6MV9 - chains A and B; structure by X-ray diffraction, 2.95 A resolution.

== Chain A (and B) ==
Molecule: Ribonucleoside-diphosphate reductase
Source organism: Bacillus subtilis
Notes: EC 1.17.4.1; chain B of this document is another copy of the same molecule, construct and numbering; everything in this record applies to it too
UniProt: A0A162Q3J9 (A0A162Q3J9_BACIU); numbering as in UniProt (aligned over 1-700)
Sequence (700 residues; each row starts with the number of its first residue):
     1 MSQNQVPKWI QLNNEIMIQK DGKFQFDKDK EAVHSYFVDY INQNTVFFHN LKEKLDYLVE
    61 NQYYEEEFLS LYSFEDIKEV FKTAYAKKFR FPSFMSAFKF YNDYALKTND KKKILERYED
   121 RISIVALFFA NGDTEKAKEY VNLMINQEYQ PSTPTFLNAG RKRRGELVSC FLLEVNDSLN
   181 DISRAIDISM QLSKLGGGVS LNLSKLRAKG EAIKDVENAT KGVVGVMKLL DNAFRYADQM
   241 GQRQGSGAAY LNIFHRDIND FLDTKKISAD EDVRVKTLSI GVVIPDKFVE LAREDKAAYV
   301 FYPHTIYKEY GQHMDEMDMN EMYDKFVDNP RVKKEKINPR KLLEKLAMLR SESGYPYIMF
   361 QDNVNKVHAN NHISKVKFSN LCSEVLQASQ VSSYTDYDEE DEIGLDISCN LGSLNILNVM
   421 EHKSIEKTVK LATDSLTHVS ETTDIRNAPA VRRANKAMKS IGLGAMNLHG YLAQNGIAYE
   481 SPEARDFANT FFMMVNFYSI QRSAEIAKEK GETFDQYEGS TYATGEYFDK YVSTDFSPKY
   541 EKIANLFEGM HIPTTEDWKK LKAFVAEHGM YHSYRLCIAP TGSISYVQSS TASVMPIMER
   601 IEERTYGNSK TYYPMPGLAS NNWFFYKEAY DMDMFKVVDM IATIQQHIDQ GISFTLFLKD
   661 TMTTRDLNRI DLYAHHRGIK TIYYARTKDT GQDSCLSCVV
Disordered / not traced: 1-7, 270-274, 604-609, 686-693 (chain B: 1-6, 238-245, 686-693)
Disulfide bonds: Cys170-Cys698, Cys382-Cys695
Small-molecule neighbours:
  - ADP (adenosine-5'-diphosphate): Val33, His34, Phe37, Asn42, Phe89, Arg90, Phe91, Arg117
  - dTTP (TTP), molecule 1: Asp177, Ser178, Leu179, Ile182, Leu206, Arg207, Ala212, Ile213, Lys214, Thr220, Lys221, His304
  - dTTP (TTP), molecule 2: Lys194, Tyr236, Ala237, Asp238, Met240
What the authors report for this chain:
  - catalytic residues: Cys382, Tyr683, Tyr684 (citing earlier work)
  - specificity-determining residues: Arg117 (proposed by the authors, not directly observed)
  - allosteric site: His34, Phe37, Asn42, Thr45, Phe47, Phe48, His49, Leu51, Lys87 to Pro92, Arg117, Glu119 (by similarity / conservation)

== Interface between chain A and chain B ==
Contacting residue pairs (51):
  Leu179(A) - Met190(B)
  Leu179(A) - Gln191(B)
  Leu179(A) - Lys194(B)
  Asn180(A) - Gln191(B)  hydrogen bond
  Asn180(A) - Asn447(B)
  Ile182(A) - Tyr236(B)
  Ser183(A) - Asp187(B)  hydrogen bond
  Ser183(A) - Met190(B)
  Arg184(A) - Arg184(B)
  Arg184(A) - Tyr397(B)
  Asp187(A) - Ser183(B)  hydrogen bond
  Met190(A) - Leu179(B)  hydrophobic
  Gln191(A) - Leu179(B)
  Gln191(A) - Asn180(B)  hydrogen bond
  Lys194(A) - Leu179(B)
  Lys221(A) - Arg235(B)  hydrogen bond (side chain-backbone)
  Lys221(A) - Tyr236(B)  hydrogen bond (side chain-backbone)
  Gly225(A) - Tyr236(B)
  Val226(A) - Tyr236(B)
  Lys228(A) - Asn232(B)
  Leu229(A) - Asn232(B)
  Leu229(A) - Ala233(B)
  Leu229(A) - Tyr236(B)  hydrophobic
  Asn232(A) - Lys228(B)
  Asn232(A) - Leu229(B)
  Asn232(A) - Asn232(B)  hydrogen bond
  Arg235(A) - Lys221(B)  hydrogen bond (backbone-side chain)
  Tyr236(A) - Ile182(B)
  Tyr236(A) - Lys221(B)
  Tyr236(A) - Gly225(B)
  Tyr236(A) - Val226(B)
  Tyr236(A) - Leu229(B)  hydrophobic
  Asp238(A) - Lys221(B)  salt bridge
  Met240(A) - Ile213(B)  hydrophobic
  Met240(A) - Val216(B)
  Met240(A) - Ala219(B)
  Asp396(A) - Asn447(B)  hydrogen bond
  Tyr397(A) - Arg184(B)
  Tyr397(A) - Asp401(B)  hydrogen bond
  Tyr397(A) - Ile403(B)
  Tyr397(A) - Asn447(B)  hydrogen bond (backbone-side chain)
  Tyr397(A) - Pro449(B)  hydrophobic
  Asp398(A) - Arg446(B)  salt bridge
  Asp401(A) - Tyr397(B)  hydrogen bond
  Ile403(A) - Tyr397(B)
  Arg446(A) - Asp396(B)
  Arg446(A) - Asp398(B)  salt bridge
  Asn447(A) - Asp396(B)
  Asn447(A) - Tyr397(B)
  Pro449(A) - Tyr397(B)  hydrophobic
  Arg452(A) - Asp398(B)  salt bridge
Interface residues without a listed pair, chain A (30 interface residues in all): Ala233, Tyr394
Interface residues without a listed pair, chain B (31 interface residues in all): Gly222, Arg452

== Overview ==
30 residues of chain A face 31 of chain B across their interface, with 12 hydrogen bonds and 4 salt bridges.
Among the polar pairs are Asp238(A)-Lys221(B), Asp398(A)-Arg446(B) and Arg452(A)-Asp398(B). Bound to chain A:
dTTP and ADP. From the paper: catalytic residues Cys382(A), Tyr683(A) and Tyr684(A); an allosteric site at
His34(A), Phe37(A) and Asn42(A) among others.
Both chains are Ribonucleoside-diphosphate reductase (Bacillus subtilis). Entry 6MV9 (X-ray crystal structure
of Bacillus subtilis ribonucleotide reductase NrdE alpha subunit with TTP and ADP) was determined by X-ray
diffraction together with 6MT9, 6MVE, 6MW3 and 6MYX from the same study.
